9JWA - chains A and B; structure by X-ray diffraction, 2.29 A resolution.

Chain A:
Molecule: DUF1150 domain-containing protein
Source organism: Caulobacter vibrioides (strain ATCC 19089 / CIP 103742 / CB 15)
UniProt: Q9A2G8 (Q9A2G8_CAUVC); residue numbers follow UniProt; this construct covers 2-89
Chain sequence (95 residues; row label = number of the first residue in the row; numbers below 1 keep their minus sign (His-5 is residue -5)):
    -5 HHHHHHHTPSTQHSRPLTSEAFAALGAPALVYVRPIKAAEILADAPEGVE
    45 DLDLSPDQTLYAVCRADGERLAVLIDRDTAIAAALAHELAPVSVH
Disordered / not traced: -5 to 7
Sequence notes: expression tag (-5 to 1)
Reported in the primary citation:
  - mutagenesis - V57T, V57Y: abolished catalytic activity
  - mutagenesis - V57Y: unchanged binding to pep-LarA

Chain B:
Molecule: Lon protease
Source organism: Caulobacter vibrioides (strain ATCC 19089 / CIP 103742 / CB 15)
Notes: EC 3.4.21.53; fragment: N-terminal globular domain
UniProt: P0CAW0 (LON_CAUVC); residue numbers follow UniProt; this construct covers 2-207
Chain sequence (206 residues; row label = number of the first residue in the row):
     2 SELRTLPVLPLRDIVVFPHMVVPLFVGRDKSVRALEEVMRGDKQILLVTQ
    52 KNSADDDPAPGDIFEVGVLATVLQLLKLPDGTVKVLVEGKARAAVVSFTD
   102 QESYYEAQIGEVSEDDGAGPEAEALSRAVVEQFENYVKLNKKVPPEALAS
   152 IPQIAEPGKLADSIAAHLSVKIGDKQNLLEIFDVVKRLEKVFALMEGEIS
   202 VLQVEK
Disordered / not traced: 2, 206-207
Reported in the primary citation:
  - conformationally variable residues (order/disorder transition): Val185 to Ser201
  - mutagenesis - R29A, R29E: abolished binding to pep-LarA
  - mutagenesis - R29A, R29E: decreased catalytic activity on LarA

Chain A / chain B interface:
Pairs across the interface - 49 pairs, chain A then chain B:
  Arg9(A) - Leu74(B)
  Arg9(A) - Gln75(B)
  Pro10(A) - Gln75(B)
  Pro10(A) - Leu87(B)  hydrophobic
  Leu11(A) - Gln75(B)  hydrogen bond (backbone-side chain)
  Phe16(A) - Gln75(B)
  Phe16(A) - Leu76(B)
  Phe16(A) - Leu77(B)  hydrophobic
  Phe16(A) - Lys85(B)  hydrogen bond (backbone-side chain)
  Phe16(A) - Val86(B)  hydrophobic
  Phe16(A) - Leu87(B)  hydrophobic
  Ala17(A) - Leu77(B)  hydrophobic
  Ala17(A) - Lys85(B)  hydrogen bond (backbone-side chain)
  Leu19(A) - Lys85(B)  hydrogen bond (backbone-side chain)
  Leu24(A) - Phe26(B)  hydrophobic
  Tyr26(A) - Phe26(B)  hydrophobic
  Tyr26(A) - Leu79(B)
  Tyr26(A) - Asp81(B)  hydrogen bond
  Tyr26(A) - Thr83(B)
  Arg28(A) - Asp81(B)  salt bridge
  Arg28(A) - Thr83(B)
  Tyr55(A) - Arg13(B)
  Cys58(A) - Asp81(B)
  Ala60(A) - Phe26(B)
  Ala60(A) - Lys85(B)  hydrogen bond (backbone-side chain)
  Asp61(A) - Leu79(B)
  Gly62(A) - Asp81(B)
  Arg71(A) - Arg13(B)
  Arg71(A) - Asp14(B)  salt bridge
  Arg71(A) - Ser54(B)
  Val86(A) - Phe26(B)  hydrophobic
  Ser87(A) - Arg13(B)
  Ser87(A) - Asp14(B)  hydrogen bond
  Ser87(A) - Phe26(B)
  Val88(A) - Arg13(B)
  Val88(A) - Phe26(B)
  Val88(A) - Gly28(B)
  Val88(A) - Thr83(B)
  His89(A) - Leu10(B)
  His89(A) - Pro11(B)
  His89(A) - Leu12(B)
  His89(A) - Arg13(B)  hydrogen bond (side chain-backbone)
  His89(A) - Asp14(B)
  His89(A) - Leu25(B)
  His89(A) - Phe26(B)  hydrogen bond (backbone-backbone)
  His89(A) - Val27(B)
  His89(A) - Gly28(B)  hydrogen bond (backbone-backbone)
  His89(A) - Arg29(B)  hydrogen bond (backbone-side chain)
  His89(A) - Ser32(B)  hydrogen bond (backbone-side chain)
Also at the interface, not in a pair above, chain A (23 interface residues in all): Ser8, Thr12, Ala18, Lys31
Also at the interface, not in a pair above, chain B (27 interface residues in all): Ile15, Pro24, Asp30, Asp57, Pro80
Interface features reported in the paper:
  - pairs named by the authors: Val88(A)-Thr83(B) (hydrophobic contact), His89(A)-Arg29(B), Leu12(B)-His89(A) (hydrophobic contact), Ile15(B)-His89(A) (hydrophobic contact), Leu25(B)-His89(A) (hydrophobic contact)

Summary:
23 residues of chain A face 27 of chain B across their interface, with 12 hydrogen bonds and 2 salt bridges.
Polar contacts include Arg28(A)-Asp81(B), Arg71(A)-Asp14(B) and Leu11(A)-Gln75(B). The authors report
hydrophobic contacts between Val88(A) and Thr83(B), Leu12(B) and His89(A) and Ile15(B) and His89(A) among
others; a contact between His89(A) and Arg29(B). From the paper: V57T and V57Y of chain A abolish catalytic
activity; conformational variability at Val185(B); 4 substitutions were tested in all.
Chain A is DUF1150 domain-containing protein and chain B is Lon protease, both from Caulobacter vibrioides
(strain ATCC 19089 / CIP 103742 / CB 15); the structure, Crystal Structure of Lon Bound to a Substrate, was
determined by X-ray diffraction.
